PDB entry 6CP5 | electron microscopy, 4.20 A resolution (low resolution: residue-level contacts below are approximate; hydrogen-bond / salt-bridge calls are withheld) | chains X and Z of the 16 polymer chains in the assembly

# Chain X
Name: ATP synthase subunit a
Source organism: Saccharomyces cerevisiae (strain ATCC 204508 / S288c)
UniProt: P00854 (ATP6_YEAST); residues 1-249 here correspond to UniProt positions 11-259 (UniProt number = residue number + 10)
Chain sequence (249 residues; numbered 1 to 249; the number before each row is that of its first residue):
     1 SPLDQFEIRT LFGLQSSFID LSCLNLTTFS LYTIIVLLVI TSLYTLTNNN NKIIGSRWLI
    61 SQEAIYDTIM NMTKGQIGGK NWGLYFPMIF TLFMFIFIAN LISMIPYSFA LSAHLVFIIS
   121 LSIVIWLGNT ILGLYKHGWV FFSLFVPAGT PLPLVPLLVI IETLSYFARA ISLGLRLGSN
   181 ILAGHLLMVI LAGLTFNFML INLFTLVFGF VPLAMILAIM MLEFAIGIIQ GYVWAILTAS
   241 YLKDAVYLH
Not modelled in the structure: 1-25
What the authors report for this chain:
  - mutagenesis - I161M, S165C, S165T, S165Y, L222F: increased growth (citing earlier work)

# Chain Z
Name: ATP synthase subunit 4, mitochondrial
Source organism: Saccharomyces cerevisiae (strain ATCC 204508 / S288c)
UniProt: P05626 (ATPF_YEAST); residues 1-209 here correspond to UniProt positions 36-244 (UniProt number = residue number + 35)
Chain sequence (209 residues; each row starts with the number of its first residue):
     1 MSSTPEKQTD PKAKANSIIN AIPGNNILTK TGVLGTSAAA VIYAISNELY VINDESILLL
    61 TFLGFTGLVA KYLAPAYKDF ADARMKKVSD VLNASRNKHV EAVKDRIDSV SQLQNVAETT
   121 KVLFDVSKET VELESEAFEL KQKVELAHEA KAVLDSWVRY EASLRQLEQR QLAKSVISRV
   181 QSELGNPKFQ EKVLQQSISE IEQLLSKLK
Not modelled in the structure: 1-52, 107-209
Swiss-Prot annotation at these positions:
  - modified residue: Ser109 (Phosphoserine)

# How chain X and chain Z interact
Contacting residue pairs - 29 pairs, chain X then chain Z:
  Ile54(X) with Met85(Z)
  Gly55(X) with Met85(Z)
  Ser56(X) with Met85(Z)
  Arg57(X) with Tyr77(Z); Lys78(Z); Ala81(Z); Met85(Z)
  Ile60(X) with Ala81(Z)
  Ser61(X) with Tyr77(Z)
  Ile105(X) with Phe62(Z)
  Pro106(X) with Glu55(Z); Leu58(Z); Phe62(Z)
  Tyr107(X) with Asn53(Z); Glu55(Z); Ser56(Z); Leu59(Z)
  Ala192(X) with Asp54(Z)
  Gly193(X) with Asp54(Z)
  Thr195(X) with Ile57(Z)
  Phe196(X) with Asp54(Z)
  Leu213(X) with Leu60(Z); Thr61(Z)
  Ile216(X) with Thr61(Z)
  Leu217(X) with Phe65(Z); Leu68(Z)
  Met220(X) with Phe62(Z)
  Met221(X) with Phe65(Z)
  Phe224(X) with Phe65(Z)
Also at the interface, not in a pair above, chain X (21 interface residues in all): Ile53, Met188
Also at the interface, not in a pair above, chain Z (17 interface residues in all): Leu92

# Summary
The interface between chain X and chain Z involves 21 residues on one side and 17 on the other. From the
paper: I161M, S165C and S165T of chain X, among others, increase growth; 5 substitutions were tested in all.
Chain X is ATP synthase subunit a and chain Z is ATP synthase subunit 4, mitochondrial, both from
Saccharomyces cerevisiae (strain ATCC 204508 / S288c); the structure, Monomer yeast ATP synthase Fo
reconstituted in nanodisc with inhibitor of oligomycin bound generated from focused ..., was determined by
electron microscopy together with 6CP3, 6CP6 and 6CP7 from the same study.
